Entry 7XN7 (electron microscopy, 3.10 A resolution); this record covers chains B and P of the 25 polymer chains in the assembly.

== Chain B ==
Molecule: DNA-directed RNA polymerase subunit beta
From: Komagataella phaffii
Notes: EC 2.7.7.6
UniProt: C4QZQ7 (C4QZQ7_KOMPG); numbering as in UniProt (aligned over 1-1227)
Sequence (1227 residues; row label = number of the first residue in the row):
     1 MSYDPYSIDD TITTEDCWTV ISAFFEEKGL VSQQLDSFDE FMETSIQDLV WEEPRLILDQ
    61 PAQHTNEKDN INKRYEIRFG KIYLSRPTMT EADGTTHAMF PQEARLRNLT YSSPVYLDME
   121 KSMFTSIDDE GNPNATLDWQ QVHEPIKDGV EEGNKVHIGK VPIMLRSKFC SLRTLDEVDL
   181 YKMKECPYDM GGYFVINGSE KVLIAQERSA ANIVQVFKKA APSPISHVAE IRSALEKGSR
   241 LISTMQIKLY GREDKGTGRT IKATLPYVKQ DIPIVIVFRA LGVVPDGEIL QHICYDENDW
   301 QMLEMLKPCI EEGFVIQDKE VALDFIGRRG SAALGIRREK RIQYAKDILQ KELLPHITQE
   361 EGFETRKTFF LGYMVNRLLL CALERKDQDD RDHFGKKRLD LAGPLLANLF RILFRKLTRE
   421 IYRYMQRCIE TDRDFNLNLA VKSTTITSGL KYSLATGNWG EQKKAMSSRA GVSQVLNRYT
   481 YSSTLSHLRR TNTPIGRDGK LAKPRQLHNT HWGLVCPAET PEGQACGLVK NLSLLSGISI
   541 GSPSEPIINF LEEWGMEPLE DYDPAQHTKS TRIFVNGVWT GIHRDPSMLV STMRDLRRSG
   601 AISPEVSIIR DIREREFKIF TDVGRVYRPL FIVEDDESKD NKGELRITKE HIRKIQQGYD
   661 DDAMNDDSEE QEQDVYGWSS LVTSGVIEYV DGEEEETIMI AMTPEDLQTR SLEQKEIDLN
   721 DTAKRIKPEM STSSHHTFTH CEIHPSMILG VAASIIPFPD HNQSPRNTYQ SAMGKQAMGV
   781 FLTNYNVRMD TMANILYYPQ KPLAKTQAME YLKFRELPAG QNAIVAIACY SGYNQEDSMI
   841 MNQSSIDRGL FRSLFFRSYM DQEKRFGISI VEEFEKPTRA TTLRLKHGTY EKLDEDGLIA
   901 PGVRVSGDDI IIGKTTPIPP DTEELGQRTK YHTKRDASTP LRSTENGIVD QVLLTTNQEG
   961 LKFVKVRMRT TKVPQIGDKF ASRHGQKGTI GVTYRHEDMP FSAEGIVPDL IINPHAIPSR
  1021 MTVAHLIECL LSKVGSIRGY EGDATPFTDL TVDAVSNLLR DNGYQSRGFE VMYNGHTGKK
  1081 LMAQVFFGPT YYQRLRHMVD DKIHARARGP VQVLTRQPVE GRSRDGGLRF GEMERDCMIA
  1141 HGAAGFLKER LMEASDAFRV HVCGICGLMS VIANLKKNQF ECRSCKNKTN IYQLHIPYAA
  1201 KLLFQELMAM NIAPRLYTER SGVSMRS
Unresolved in the structure: 1-8, 65-68, 129-152, 663-674, 710-719, 1223-1227
Metal / ion sites: Zn2+: Cys1163, Cys1166, Cys1182, Cys1185

== Chain P ==
Molecule: 19-nt RNA strand
Sequence (19 nucleotides; numbered -7 to 11; the number before each row is that of its first residue; numbers below 1 keep their minus sign (U-7 is residue -7)):
    -7 UGCCUGGUGU CUUGGGUGU
Metal / ion sites: Mg2+: G10, U11 (shared with 2 residues of chain A)

== Interface between chain B and chain P ==
Pairs across the interface (19):
  Gly471(B) with G6(P), sugar contact
  Gln474(B) with G6(P), phosphate contact; G7(P), sugar contact
  Arg490(B) with G8(P), salt bridge to the phosphate
  Gln776(B) with G8(P), hydrogen bond to the phosphate; U9(P), hydrogen bond to the phosphate
  Arg879(B) with U-3(P), hydrogen bond to the sugar
  Leu885(B) with G-1(P), base contact
  Lys886(B) with G-1(P), base contact; U0(P), hydrogen bond to the base
  His887(B) with G-1(P), hydrogen bond to the base
  Gly888(B) with U-3(P), base contact
  Lys979(B) with U9(P), hydrogen bond to the phosphate; G10(P), salt bridge to the phosphate
  Lys987(B) with G10(P), salt bridge to the phosphate
  His1097(B) with U9(P), sugar contact
  Pro1110(B) with U0(P), phosphate contact
  Arg1124(B) with G1(P), salt bridge to the phosphate; U2(P), salt bridge to the phosphate
Also at the interface, not in a pair above, chain B (18 interface residues in all): Ala470, Ala772, Arg884, Val1119
Also at the interface, not in a pair above, chain P (12 interface residues in all): G-2, U5

== Overview ==
Chain B and chain P form an interface of 18 and 12 residues respectively; the contacts include 6 hydrogen
bonds and 5 salt bridges. Among the polar pairs are Lys886(B)-U0(P), His887(B)-G-1(P) and Arg879(B)-U-3(P).
G10(P) and U11(P) coordinate Mg2+. Cys1163(B), Cys1166(B), Cys1182(B) and Cys1185(B) coordinate Zn2+.
Chain B is DNA-directed RNA polymerase subunit beta (Komagataella phaffii) and chain P is a 19-nt RNA strand;
the structure, RNA polymerase II elongation complex containing Spt4/5, Elf1, Spt6, Spn1 and Paf1C, was
determined by electron microscopy together with 7XSE, 7XSX, 7XSZ, 7XT7, 7XTD and 7XTI from the same study.
